3CCE - chains R and 0 of the 31 polymer chains in the assembly; structure by X-ray diffraction, 2.75 A resolution.

Chain R:
Molecule: 50S ribosomal protein L22P
Source organism: Haloarcula marismortui
Reference sequence: P10970 (RL22_HALMA); residues 0-154 here correspond to UniProt positions 1-155 (UniProt number = residue number + 1)
Chain sequence (155 residues; row label = number of the first residue in the row; numbering starts at 0):
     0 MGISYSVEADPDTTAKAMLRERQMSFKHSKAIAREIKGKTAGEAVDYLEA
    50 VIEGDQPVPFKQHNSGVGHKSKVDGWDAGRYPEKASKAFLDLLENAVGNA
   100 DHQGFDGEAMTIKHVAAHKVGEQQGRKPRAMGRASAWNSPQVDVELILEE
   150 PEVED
Disordered / not traced: 0, 151-154
Metal / ion sites: Sr2+ near Gln-61 (its only coordinating residue here); Mg2+: Gly-65 (shared with C2048(0), A2089(0) of chain 0); Na+: Val-72, Trp-75 (shared with U2659(0), G2660(0) of chain 0)

Chain 0:
Molecule: 23S ribosomal RNA
Source organism: Haloarcula marismortui
Notes: engineered mutation(s): G2099A, U2535A
Sequence (2923 nucleotides; row label = number of the first residue in the row):
     1 GUUGGCUACUAUGCCAGCUGGUGGAUUGCUCGGCUCAGGCGCUGAUGAAG
    51 GACGUGCCAAGCUGCGAUAAGCUGUGGGGAGCCGCACGGAGGCGAAGAAC
   101 CACAGAUUUCCGAAUGAGAAUCUCUCUAACAAUUGCUUCGCGCAAUGAGG
   151 AACCCCGAGAACUGAAACAUCUCAGUAUCGGGAGGAACAGAAAACGCAAC
   201 GUGAUGUCGUUAGUAACCGCGAGUGAACGCGAUACAGCCCAAACCGAAGC
   251 CCUCACGGGCAAUGUGGUGUCAGGGCUACCUCUCAUCAGCCGACCGUCUU
   301 CACGAAGUCUCUUGGAAUAGAGCGUGAUACAGGGUGACAACCCCGUACUG
   351 AAGACCAGUACGCUGUGCGGUAGUGCCAGAGUAGCGGGGGUUGGAUAUCC
   401 CUCGCGAAUAACGCAGGCAUCGACUGCGAAGGCUAAACACAACCUGAGAC
   451 CGAUAGUGAACAAGUAGUGUGAACGAACGCUGCAAAGUACCCUCAGAAGG
   501 GAGGCGAAAUAGAGCAUGAAAUCAGUUGGCGAUCGAGCGACAGGGCAUAC
   551 AAGGUCCCUUGACGAAUGACCGAGACGCGAGUCUCCAGUAAGACUCACGG
   601 GAAGCCGAUGUUCUGUCGUACGUUUUGAAAAACGAGCCAGGGAGUGUGUC
   651 UGUAUGGCAAGUCUAACCGGAGUAUCCGGGGAGGCACAGGGAAACCGACA
   701 UGGCCGCAGGGCUUUGCCCGAGGGCCGCCGUCUUCAAGGGCGGGGAGCCA
   751 UGUGGACACGACCCGAAUCCGGACGAUCUACGCAUGGACAAGAUGAAGCG
   801 UGCCGAAAGGCACGUGGAAGUCUGUUAGAGUUGGUGUCCUACAAUACCCU
   851 CUCGUGAUCUAUGUGUAGGGGUGAAAGGCCCAUCGAGUCCGGCAACAGCU
   901 GGUUCCAAUCGAAACAUGUCGAAGCAUGACCUCCGCCGAGGUAGUCUGUG
   951 AGGUAGAGCGACCGAUUGGUGUGUCCGCCUCCGAGAGGAGUCGGCACACC
  1001 UGUCAAACUCCAAACUUACAGACGCUGUUUGACGCGGGGAUUCCGGUGCG
  1051 CGGGGUAAGCCUGUGUACCAGGAGGGGAACAACCCAGAGAUAGGUUAAGG
  1101 UCCCCAAGUGUGGAUUAAGUGUAAUCCUCUGAAGGUGGUCUCGAGCCCUA
  1151 GACAGCCGGGAGGUGAGCUUAGAAGCAGCUACCCUCUAAGAAAAGCGUAA
  1201 CAGCUUACCGGCCGAGGUUUGAGGCGCCCAAAAUGAUCGGGACUCAAAUC
  1251 CACCACCGAGACCUGUCCGUACCACUCAUACUGGUAAUCGAGUAGAUUGG
  1301 CGCUCUAAUUGGAUGGAAGCAGGGGCGAGAGCUCCUGUGGACCGAUUAGU
  1351 GACGAAAAUCCUGGCCAUAGUAGCAGCGAUAGUCGGGUGAGAACCCCGAC
  1401 GGCCUAAUGGAUAAGGGUUCCUCAGCACUGCUGAUCAGCUGAGGGUUAGC
  1451 CGGUCCUAAGUCUCACCGCAACUCGACUGAGACGAAAUGGGAAACAGGUU
  1501 AAUAUUCCUGUGCCAUCAUGCAGUGAAAGUUGACGCCCUGGGGUCGAUCA
  1551 CGCCGGGCAUUCGCCCGGUCGAACCGUCCAACUCCGUGGAAGCCGUAAUG
  1601 GCAGGAAGCGGACGAACGGCGGCAUAGGGAAACGUGAUUCAACCUGGGGC
  1651 CCAUGAAAAGACGAGCAUGAUGUCCGUACCGAGAACCGACACAGGUGUCC
  1701 AUGGCGGCGAAAGCCAAGGCCUGUCGGGAGCAACCAACGUUAGGGAAUUC
  1751 GGCAAGUUAGUCCCGUACCUUCGGAAGAAGGGAUGCCUGCUCCGGAACGG
  1801 AGCAGGUCGCAGUGACUCGGAAGCUCGGACUGUCUAGUAACAACAUAGGU
  1851 GACCGCAAAUCCGCAAGGACUCGUACGGUCACUGAAUCCUGCCCAGUGCA
  1901 GGUAUCUGAACACCUCGUACAAGAGGACGAAGGACCUGUCAACGGCGGGG
  1951 GUAACUAUGACCCUCUUAAGGUAGCGUAGUACCUUGCCGCAUCAGUAGCG
  2001 GCUUGCAUGAAUGGAUUAACCAGAGCUUCACUGUCCCAACGUUGGGCCCG
  2051 GUGAACUGUACAUUCCAGUGCGGAGUCUGGAGACACCCAGGGGGAAGCAA
  2101 AGACCCUAUGGAGCUUUACUGCAGGCUGUCGCUGAGACGUGGUCGCCGAU
  2151 GUGCAGCAUAGGUAGGAGUCGUUACAGAGGUACCCGCGCUAGCGGGCCAC
  2201 CCAGACAACAGUGAAAUACUACCCGUCGGUGACUGCGACUCUCACUCCGG
  2251 GAGGAGGACACCGAUAGCCGGGCAGUUUGACUGGGGCGGUACGCGCUCGA
  2301 AAAGAUAUCGAGCGCGCCCUAUGGUCAUCUCAGCCGGGACAGAGACCCGG
  2351 CGAAGAGUGCAAGAGCAAAAGAUGACUUGACAGUGUUCUUCCCAACGAGG
  2401 AACGCUGACGCGAAAGCGUGGUCUAGCGAACCAAUUAGCCUGCUUGAUGC
  2451 GGGCAAUUGAUGACAGAAAAGCUACCCUAGGGAUAACAGAGUCGUCACUC
  2501 GCAAGAGCACAUAUCGACCGAGUGGCUUGCUACCACGAUGUCGGUUCCCU
  2551 CCAUCCUGCCCGUGCAGAAGCGGGCAAGGGUGAGGUUGUUCGCCUAUUAA
  2601 AGGAGGUCGUGAGCUGGGUUUAGACCGUCGUGAGACAGGUCGGCUGCUAU
  2651 CUACUGGGUGUGUAAUGGUGUCUGACAAGAACGACCGUAUAGUACGAGAG
  2701 GAACUACGGUUGGUGGCCACUGGUGUACCGGUUGUUCGAGAGAGCACGUG
  2751 CCGGGUAGCCACGCCACACGGGGUAAGAGCUGAACGCAUCUAAGCUCGAA
  2801 ACCCACUUGGAAAAGAGACACCGCCGAGGUCCCGCGUACAAGACGCGGUC
  2851 GAUAGACUCGGGGUGUGCGCGUCGAGGUAACGAGACGUUAAGCCCACGAG
  2901 CACUAACAGACCAAAGCCAUCAU
Disordered / not traced: 1-9, 126-127, 715, 971-998, 1560, 1952-1963, 2137-2236, 2339-2343, 2665-2666, 2915-2923
Modified / non-standard residues: 1MA (6-hydro-1-methyladenosine-5'-monophosphate) at position 628, OMU (o2'-methyluridine 5'-monophosphate) at position 2587, OMG (o2'-methylguanosine-5'-monophosphate) at position 2588, UR3 (3-methyluridine-5'-monophoshate) at position 2619, PSU (pseudouridine-5'-monophosphate) at position 2621
Metal / ion sites: Mg2+ site 1 near G28 (its only coordinating residue here); Na+ site 1: C40, G41; Na+ site 2: A45, U146, G147; Na+ site 3: G56, A59, G61; Sr2+ site 1 near C85 (its only coordinating residue here); Sr2+ site 2: A86, C87 (shared with 1 residue of chain T); Na+ site 4 near U108 (its only coordinating residue here); Mg2+ site 2 near U115 (its only coordinating residue here); Na+ site 5: C141, G142; Sr2+ site 3: G147 (shared with 1 residue of chain M); Mg2+ site 3: C162, U2276; K+ site 1: C162, U163, U172; 73 more Mg2+ sites not listed; 57 more Na+ sites not listed; 57 more Sr2+ sites not listed; 1 more K+ sites not listed

Interface between chain R and chain 0:
Pairs across the interface (132; chain R residue first):
  Gly-1(R) / G21(0)  sugar contact
  Gly-1(R) / U22(0)  hydrogen bond to the phosphate
  Ile-2(R) / G20(0)  sugar contact
  Ile-2(R) / G21(0)  phosphate contact
  Ser-3(R) / G20(0)  hydrogen bond to the sugar
  Ser-3(R) / G21(0)  hydrogen bond to the phosphate
  Ser-3(R) / U510(0)  base contact
  Tyr-4(R) / G500(0)  phosphate contact
  Tyr-4(R) / G501(0)  hydrogen bond to the phosphate
  Ser-5(R) / U19(0)  hydrogen bond to the sugar
  Ser-5(R) / G20(0)  sugar contact
  Lys-15(R) / G501(0)  sugar contact
  Ala-16(R) / G500(0)  sugar contact
  Met-17(R) / G500(0)  sugar contact
  Met-17(R) / G501(0)  phosphate contact
  Arg-19(R) / G499(0)  phosphate contact
  Arg-19(R) / G500(0)  salt bridge to the phosphate
  Gln-22(R) / C1428(0)  hydrogen bond to the phosphate
  Ser-24(R) / G1370(0)  hydrogen bond to the base
  Phe-25(R) / C523(0)  sugar contact
  Phe-25(R) / A524(0)  sugar contact
  Lys-26(R) / A1369(0)  hydrogen bond to the sugar
  Lys-26(R) / G1370(0)  salt bridge to the phosphate
  His-27(R) / G1370(0)  base contact
  His-27(R) / G2051(0)  phosphate contact
  Lys-29(R) / C523(0)  phosphate contact
  Lys-29(R) / A524(0)  salt bridge to the phosphate
  Lys-36(R) / G525(0)  phosphate contact
  Lys-36(R) / U526(0)  salt bridge to the phosphate
  Lys-60(R) / A11(0)  hydrogen bond to the phosphate
  Lys-60(R) / U12(0)  salt bridge to the phosphate
  Gln-61(R) / G13(0)  phosphate contact
  Gln-61(R) / A524(0)  phosphate contact
  His-62(R) / G1370(0)  salt bridge to the phosphate
  Asn-63(R) / G1370(0)  phosphate contact
  Asn-63(R) / C2088(0)  phosphate contact
  Ser-64(R) / A1369(0)  hydrogen bond to the phosphate
  Ser-64(R) / G1370(0)  hydrogen bond to the phosphate
  Ser-64(R) / U1371(0)  sugar contact
  Ser-64(R) / C2088(0)  phosphate contact
  Gly-65(R) / C2048(0)  phosphate contact
  Gly-65(R) / C2088(0)  hydrogen bond to the phosphate
  Gly-65(R) / A2089(0)  phosphate contact
  Val-66(R) / C2088(0)  sugar contact
  Gly-67(R) / A2841(0)  sugar contact
  His-68(R) / C2087(0)  hydrogen bond to the sugar
  His-68(R) / C2088(0)  sugar contact
  His-68(R) / G2657(0)  base contact
  His-68(R) / G2658(0)  hydrogen bond to the sugar
  His-68(R) / A2841(0)  hydrogen bond to the sugar
  His-68(R) / G2842(0)  sugar contact
  Lys-69(R) / C2048(0)  phosphate contact
  Lys-69(R) / C2049(0)  salt bridge to the phosphate
  Ser-70(R) / G2842(0)  phosphate contact
  Ser-70(R) / A2843(0)  phosphate contact
  Lys-71(R) / C2831(0)  phosphate contact
  Lys-71(R) / C2832(0)  salt bridge to the phosphate
  Val-72(R) / G2660(0)  phosphate contact
  Asp-73(R) / G2660(0)  phosphate contact
  Gly-74(R) / A11(0)  sugar contact
  Gly-74(R) / G2660(0)  hydrogen bond to the phosphate
  Trp-75(R) / A11(0)  sugar contact
  Trp-75(R) / U12(0)  sugar contact
  Trp-75(R) / C2086(0)  sugar contact
  Trp-75(R) / U2659(0)  hydrogen bond to the sugar
  Trp-75(R) / G2660(0)  phosphate contact
  Asp-76(R) / C2087(0)  sugar contact
  Asp-76(R) / G2658(0)  hydrogen bond to the base
  Asp-76(R) / U2659(0)  hydrogen bond to the sugar
  Gly-78(R) / C2049(0)  phosphate contact
  Arg-79(R) / G1370(0)  sugar contact
  Arg-79(R) / U1371(0)  salt bridge to the phosphate
  Arg-79(R) / C2049(0)  salt bridge to the phosphate
  Arg-79(R) / G2050(0)  salt bridge to the phosphate
  Tyr-80(R) / C2049(0)  phosphate contact
  Tyr-80(R) / G2050(0)  hydrogen bond to the phosphate
  Pro-81(R) / G2050(0)  phosphate contact
  Pro-81(R) / G2051(0)  phosphate contact
  Glu-82(R) / G2050(0)  hydrogen bond to the sugar
  Glu-82(R) / G2051(0)  hydrogen bond to the phosphate
  Lys-83(R) / G2051(0)  hydrogen bond to the phosphate
  Lys-83(R) / U2052(0)  salt bridge to the phosphate
  Glu-93(R) / C494(0)  sugar contact
  Asn-94(R) / G499(0)  hydrogen bond to the base
  Asn-94(R) / G500(0)  hydrogen bond to the sugar
  Asn-98(R) / G500(0)  base contact
  Asn-98(R) / G501(0)  sugar contact
  His-101(R) / C492(0)  hydrogen bond to the sugar
  Gln-102(R) / G501(0)  sugar contact
  His-113(R) / G525(0)  sugar contact
  Ala-115(R) / A524(0)  sugar contact
  Ala-115(R) / G525(0)  sugar contact
  Ala-116(R) / A524(0)  hydrogen bond to the sugar
  His-117(R) / G20(0)  base contact
  His-117(R) / A524(0)  hydrogen bond to the base
  Val-119(R) / G21(0)  sugar contact
  Val-119(R) / U22(0)  sugar contact
  Gln-122(R) / C1428(0)  phosphate contact
  Lys-126(R) / C1431(0)  hydrogen bond to the base
  Pro-127(R) / A1689(0)  base contact
  Pro-127(R) / C1690(0)  base contact
  Arg-128(R) / U840(0)  hydrogen bond to the sugar
  Arg-128(R) / A841(0)  salt bridge to the phosphate
  Arg-128(R) / A843(0)  phosphate contact
  Arg-128(R) / A1689(0)  hydrogen bond to the base
  Arg-128(R) / A2054(0)  hydrogen bond to the base
  Arg-128(R) / A2055(0)  sugar contact
  Arg-128(R) / U2648(0)  base contact
  Ala-129(R) / U840(0)  phosphate contact
  Ala-129(R) / A841(0)  hydrogen bond to the phosphate
  Ala-129(R) / A843(0)  phosphate contact
  Ala-129(R) / A844(0)  phosphate contact
  Met-130(R) / A841(0)  base contact
  Met-130(R) / A844(0)  hydrogen bond to the phosphate
  Gly-131(R) / A844(0)  phosphate contact
  Gly-131(R) / A1689(0)  base contact
  Arg-132(R) / U840(0)  hydrogen bond to the sugar
  Arg-132(R) / A1689(0)  hydrogen bond to the base
  Arg-132(R) / A2055(0)  hydrogen bond to the sugar
  Ala-133(R) / A1689(0)  base contact
  Ser-134(R) / A2054(0)  hydrogen bond to the sugar
  Ser-134(R) / A2055(0)  sugar contact
  Ala-135(R) / A2054(0)  hydrogen bond to the sugar
  Trp-136(R) / A1372(0)  base contact
  Trp-136(R) / G1373(0)  base contact
  Trp-136(R) / U2052(0)  sugar contact
  Trp-136(R) / G2053(0)  sugar contact
  Trp-136(R) / A2054(0)  sugar contact
  Asn-137(R) / G2053(0)  hydrogen bond to the phosphate
  Asn-137(R) / A2054(0)  hydrogen bond to the phosphate
  Ser-138(R) / G2053(0)  hydrogen bond to the phosphate
  Pro-139(R) / G1370(0)  base contact
Other interface residues (no listed pair), chain R (69 interface residues in all): Val-6, Arg-33, Ala-84, Lys-118, Gln-123
Other interface residues (no listed pair), chain 0 (58 interface residues in all): C491, U493, A502, U1368, A1427, U1429

Summary:
69 residues of chain R face 58 of chain 0 across their interface; the contacts include 42 hydrogen bonds and
13 salt bridges. Polar contacts include Ser-24(R)/G1370(0), Asp-76(R)/G2658(0) and Asn-94(R)/G499(0). The Mg2+
site is built by C2048(0), A2089(0) and Gly-65(R).
Chain R is 50S ribosomal protein L22P and chain 0 is 23S ribosomal RNA, both from Haloarcula marismortui; the
structure, Structure of Anisomycin resistant 50S Ribosomal Subunit: 23S rRNA mutation U2535A, was determined
by X-ray diffraction, deposited together with 3CC2, 3CC4, 3CC7, 3CCJ, 3CCL, 3CCM and 6 further entries.
